Entry 6NY0 (X-ray diffraction, 1.40 A resolution); this record covers chain A.

# Chain A
Name: Dihydrofolate reductase type 2
Organism: Escherichia coli
Notes: EC 1.5.1.3
Reference sequence: P00383 (DYR21_ECOLX); residue numbers follow UniProt; this construct covers 18-78
Sequence (61 residues; numbered 18 to 78; the number before each row is that of its first residue):
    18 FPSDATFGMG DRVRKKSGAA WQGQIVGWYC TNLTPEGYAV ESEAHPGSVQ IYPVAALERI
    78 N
Not modelled in the structure: 18-20
Differences from the reference sequence: conflict D21 (Asn in P00383)
UniProt features mapped onto this chain:
  - binding site (NADP(+)): K32 to A36, V66 to Y69
  - binding site (substrate): I68
Ligand contacts: LBA (2-(4-{3-[4-(6-carboxy-1H-benzimidazol-2-yl)phenoxy]-2-hydroxypropoxy}phenyl)-1H-benzimidazole-5-carboxylic acid): V66, Q67, I68, Y69
Reported in the primary citation:
  - binding site for LBA: Q67, I68, Y69 (from molecular simulation)

# Summary
Bound to chain A: compound LBA. Curated annotation (UniProt) lists 9 NADP+-binding residues and
substrate-binding residue I68. The paper reports a binding site for LBA at Q67, I68 and Y69.
Chain A is Dihydrofolate reductase type 2 (Escherichia coli); the structure, Crystal structure of
trimethoprim-resistant type II dihydrofolate reductase in complex with a bisbenzimidazole inhibitor, was
determined by X-ray diffraction (same publication as 6NXZ).
